2IUC - chains A and B; structure by X-ray diffraction, 1.95 A resolution.

# Chain A
Name: Alkaline phosphatase
Source organism: Antarctic bacterium TAB5
Notes: EC 3.1.3.1
UniProt: Q9KWY4 (Q9KWY4_9BACT); numbering as in UniProt (aligned over 1-375)
Sequence (375 residues; each row starts with the number of its first residue):
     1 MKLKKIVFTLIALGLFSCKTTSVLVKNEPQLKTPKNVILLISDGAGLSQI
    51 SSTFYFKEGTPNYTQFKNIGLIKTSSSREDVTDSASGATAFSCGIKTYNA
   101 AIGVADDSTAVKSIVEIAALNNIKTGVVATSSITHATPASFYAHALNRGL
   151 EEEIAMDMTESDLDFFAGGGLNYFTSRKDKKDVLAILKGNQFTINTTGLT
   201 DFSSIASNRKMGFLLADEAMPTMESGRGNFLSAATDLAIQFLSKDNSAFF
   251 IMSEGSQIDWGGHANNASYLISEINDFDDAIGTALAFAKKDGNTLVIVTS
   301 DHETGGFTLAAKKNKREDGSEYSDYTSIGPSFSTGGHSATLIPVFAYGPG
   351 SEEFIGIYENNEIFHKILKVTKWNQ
Disordered / not traced: 1-31, 317-320
Differences from the reference sequence: conflict Ser176 (Lys in Q9KWY4), Ser225 (Lys in Q9KWY4), Ser327 (Glu in Q9KWY4), Ser331 (Thr in Q9KWY4)
Ion coordination: Zn2+ site 1: Asp43, Ser84, Asp301, His302; Mg2+ site 1: Asp43, Thr137, Glu254; Mg2+ site 2: His144, Glu153, Asp157; Zn2+ site 2: Asp259, His263, His337; Mg2+ site 3: Asn266, Ser268

# Chain B
Name: Alkaline phosphatase
Source organism: Antarctic bacterium TAB5
Notes: EC 3.1.3.1
UniProt: Q9KWY4 (Q9KWY4_9BACT); numbering as in UniProt (aligned over 1-375)
Sequence (375 residues; row label = number of the first residue in the row):
     1 MKLKKIVFTLIALGLFSCKTTSVLVKNEPQLKTPKNVILLISDGAGLSQI
    51 SSTFYFKSGTPNYTQFKNIGLIKTSSSREDVTDSASGATAFSCGIKTYNA
   101 AIGVADDSTAVKSIVEIAALNSIKTGVVATSSITHATPASFYAHALNRGL
   151 EEEIAMDMTESDLDFFAGGGLNYFTSRSDSKDVLAILKGNQFTINTTGLT
   201 DFSSIASNRKMGFLLADEAMPTMEKGRGNFLSAATDLAIQFLSKDNSAFF
   251 IMSEGSQIDWGGHANNASYLISEINDFDDAIGTALAFAKSDGNTLVIVTS
   301 DHETGGFTLAAKSNKREDGSEYSDYTEIGPTFSTGGHSATLIPVFAYGPG
   351 SEEFIGIYENNEIFHKILKVTKWNQ
Disordered / not traced: 1-29, 316-319
Differences from the reference sequence: conflict Ser58 (Glu in Q9KWY4), Ser122 (Asn in Q9KWY4), Ser176 (Lys in Q9KWY4), Ser178 (Lys in Q9KWY4), Ser180 (Lys in Q9KWY4), Ser290 (Lys in Q9KWY4), Ser313 (Lys in Q9KWY4)
Ion coordination: Zn2+ site 1: Asp43, Ser84, Asp301, His302; Mg2+ site 1: Asp43, Thr137, Glu254; Mg2+ site 2: His144, Glu153, Asp157; Zn2+ site 2: Asp259, His263, His337; Mg2+ site 3: Asn266, Ser268

# Chain A / chain B interface
Contacting residue pairs (85):
  Leu47(A) with Leu71(B), hydrophobic; Thr340(B); Leu341(B)
  Ser48(A) with Thr340(B)
  Ser51(A) with Thr340(B), hydrogen bond; Leu341(B), hydrogen bond (side chain-backbone)
  Phe54(A) with Lys73(B), hydrogen bond (backbone-side chain); Leu341(B), hydrophobic; Ile357(B), hydrophobic
  Tyr55(A) with Lys73(B); Ser75(B), hydrogen bond; Asp80(B); Ala339(B), hydrogen bond (side chain-backbone)
  Tyr63(A) with Ile357(B)
  Phe66(A) with Gly356(B)
  Lys67(A) with Ile355(B); Gly356(B), hydrogen bond (backbone-backbone)
  Ile69(A) with Ile69(B); Gly356(B)
  Leu71(A) with Leu47(B), hydrophobic; Phe345(B), hydrophobic
  Lys73(A) with Phe54(B), hydrogen bond (side chain-backbone); Tyr55(B)
  Ser75(A) with Tyr55(B), hydrogen bond
  Glu79(A) with Tyr325(B); Thr326(B)
  Asp80(A) with Tyr55(B); Tyr325(B), hydrogen bond (backbone-backbone); Thr326(B), hydrogen bond (backbone-backbone); Glu327(B); Ile328(B)
  Val81(A) with Ala311(B), hydrophobic; Tyr325(B), hydrogen bond (backbone-backbone)
  Thr82(A) with Tyr325(B)
  Asn99(A) with Tyr325(B)
  Gly306(A) with Thr308(B)
  Thr308(A) with Gly306(B); Ser333(B), hydrogen bond; Ser338(B)
  Leu309(A) with Ser338(B); Ala339(B), hydrogen bond (backbone-backbone)
  Ala310(A) with Thr334(B); His337(B); Ser338(B)
  Ala311(A) with Val81(B), hydrophobic; His337(B)
  Tyr325(A) with Glu79(B); Asp80(B), hydrogen bond (backbone-backbone); Val81(B), hydrogen bond (backbone-backbone); Thr82(B); Asn99(B); Gly336(B); His337(B), hydrogen bond (side chain-backbone)
  Thr326(A) with Glu79(B); Asp80(B), hydrogen bond (backbone-backbone)
  Ile328(A) with Asp80(B); Ala339(B), hydrophobic
  Ser331(A) with Ser333(B), hydrogen bond
  Phe332(A) with Ser333(B)
  Ser333(A) with Thr308(B), hydrogen bond; Thr331(B), hydrogen bond; Phe332(B); Ser333(B)
  Gly336(A) with Tyr325(B)
  His337(A) with Ala311(B); Tyr325(B), hydrogen bond (backbone-side chain)
  Ser338(A) with Thr308(B); Leu309(B)
  Ala339(A) with Tyr55(B), hydrogen bond (backbone-side chain); Leu309(B), hydrogen bond (backbone-backbone); Ile328(B), hydrophobic
  Thr340(A) with Leu47(B); Ser48(B); Ser51(B), hydrogen bond
  Leu341(A) with Leu47(B); Ser51(B), hydrogen bond (backbone-side chain); Phe54(B), hydrophobic
  Phe345(A) with Leu71(B), hydrophobic
  Ile355(A) with Lys67(B); Asn68(B)
  Gly356(A) with Phe66(B); Lys67(B), hydrogen bond (backbone-backbone); Ile69(B)
  Ile357(A) with Phe54(B), hydrophobic; Tyr63(B)
Interface residues without a listed pair, chain A (48 interface residues in all): Thr64, Asn68, Gly70, Thr74, Arg78, His263, Glu303, Ser327, Thr334, Pro343
Interface residues without a listed pair, chain B (48 interface residues in all): Thr64, Gly70, Thr74, Arg78, His263, Glu303, Ala310, Pro343

# Summary
The chain A/chain B interface involves 48 residues from each chain; the contacts include 26 hydrogen bonds.
Polar pairs include Ser51(A)-Thr340(B), Ser51(A)-Leu341(B) and Phe54(A)-Lys73(B). Asp43(A), Ser84(A),
Asp301(A) and His302(A) form the Zn2+ site 1. The Mg2+ site 1 is built by Asp43(A), Thr137(A) and Glu254(A).
Here chain A is Alkaline phosphatase and chain B is Alkaline phosphatase, both from Antarctic bacterium TAB5.
Entry 2IUC (Structure of alkaline phosphatase from the Antarctic bacterium TAB5) was determined by X-ray
diffraction.
